PDB entry 6PMJ | electron microscopy, 3.91 A resolution | chains F and 1 of the 9 polymer chains in the assembly

== Chain F ==
Protein: RNA polymerase sigma factor FliA
Source organism: Escherichia coli (strain K12)
UniProt: P0AEM6 (FLIA_ECOLI); residue numbers follow UniProt; this construct covers 1-239
Chain sequence (247 residues; row label = number of the first residue in the row):
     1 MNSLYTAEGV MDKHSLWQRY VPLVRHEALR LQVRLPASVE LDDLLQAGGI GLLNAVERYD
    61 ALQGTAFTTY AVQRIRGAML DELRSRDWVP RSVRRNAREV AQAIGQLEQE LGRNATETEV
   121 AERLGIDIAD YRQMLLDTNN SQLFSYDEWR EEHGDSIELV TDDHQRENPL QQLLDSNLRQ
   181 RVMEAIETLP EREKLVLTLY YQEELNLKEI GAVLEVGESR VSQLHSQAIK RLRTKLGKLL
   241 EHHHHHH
Disordered / not traced: 1, 241-247
Differences from the reference sequence: expression tag (240-247)
UniProt features mapped onto this chain:
  - DNA-binding region: Leu-207 to Ser-226 (H-T-H motif)
  - motif: Asp-43 to Gln-46 (Interaction with polymerase core subunit RpoC)
  - mutagenesis: Gln-73 (Q73A: No change in activity), Arg-74 (R74A/W: Decrease in activity), Ala-78 (A78E: Decrease in activity), Asp-81 (D81A: Loss of activity), Arg-84 (R84A: Loss of activity), Arg-91 (R91A: Loss of activity), Ser-92 (S92A: No change in activity), Arg-94 (R94A: Decrease in activity), Arg-95 (R95A: No change in activity), Asn-96 (N96A: No change in activity), Arg-98 (R98A: Strong decrease in activity)
What the authors report for this chain:
  - mutagenesis - K208A/R220A: decreased catalytic activity

== Chain 1 ==
Molecule: Synthetic nontemplate strand DNA
Sequence (54 nucleotides; each row starts with the number of its first residue):
    35 AGCAATAAAG TTTCCTTCCT CCTTGCCGAT AACGAGATCA ACTTGTTTGC GGCG

== Chain F / chain 1 interface ==
Residue-residue contacts - 15 pairs, chain F then chain 1:
  Pro-22(F) / DG68(1)  hydrogen bond to the base
  Arg-25(F) / DA69(1)  sugar contact
  His-26(F) / DC67(1)  base contact
  His-26(F) / DG68(1)  base contact
  Arg-58(F) / DC61(1)  salt bridge to the phosphate
  Gln-63(F) / DA63(1)  hydrogen bond to the base
  Thr-65(F) / DA63(1)  base contact
  Thr-69(F) / DT64(1)  phosphate contact
  Thr-69(F) / DA65(1)  hydrogen bond to the phosphate
  Tyr-70(F) / DA63(1)  base contact
  Gln-73(F) / DG62(1)  base contact
  Arg-74(F) / DC61(1)  base contact
  Arg-91(F) / DT58(1)  base contact
  Arg-91(F) / DG59(1)  base contact
  Arg-220(F) / DA38(1)  salt bridge to the phosphate
Interface residues without a listed pair, chain F (15 interface residues in all): Leu-29, Ala-66, Pro-90
Interface residues without a listed pair, chain 1 (14 interface residues in all): DT57, DC60, DG70

== Overview ==
The interface between chain F and chain 1 involves 15 residues on one side and 14 on the other, with 3
hydrogen bonds and 2 salt bridges. Polar contacts include Pro-22(F)/DG68(1), Gln-63(F)/DA63(1) and
Thr-69(F)/DA65(1). UniProt lists 11 mutagenesis sites on chain F. The paper reports that K208A/R220A of chain
F reduce catalytic activity.
Here chain F is RNA polymerase sigma factor FliA (Escherichia coli (strain K12)) and chain 1 is Synthetic
nontemplate strand DNA. Entry 6PMJ (Sigm28-transcription initiation complex with specific promoter at the
state 2) was determined by electron microscopy together with 6PMI from the same study.
